Entry 5XS5 (electron microscopy, 3.30 A resolution); this record covers chains A and C of the 3 polymer chains in the assembly.

Chain A:
Protein: Genome polyprotein
Organism: Coxsackievirus A6
Reference sequence: A0A0K2BNC7 (A0A0K2BNC7_9ENTO); residues 5-309 here correspond to UniProt positions 566-870 (UniProt number = residue number + 561)
Sequence (305 residues; each row starts with the number of its first residue):
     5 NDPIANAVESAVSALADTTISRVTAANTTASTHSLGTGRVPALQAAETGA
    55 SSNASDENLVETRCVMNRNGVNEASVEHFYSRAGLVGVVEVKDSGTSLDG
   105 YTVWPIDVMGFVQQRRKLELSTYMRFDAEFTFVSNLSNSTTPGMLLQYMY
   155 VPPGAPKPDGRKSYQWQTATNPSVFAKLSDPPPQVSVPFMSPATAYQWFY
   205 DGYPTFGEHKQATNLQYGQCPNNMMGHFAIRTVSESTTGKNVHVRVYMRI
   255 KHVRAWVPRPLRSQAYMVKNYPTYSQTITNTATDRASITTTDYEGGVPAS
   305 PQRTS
Disordered / not traced: 5-74, 210-218, 295-309

Chain C:
Protein: Genome polyprotein
Organism: Coxsackievirus A6
Reference sequence: A0A0K2BNC7 (A0A0K2BNC7_9ENTO); residues 1-240 here correspond to UniProt positions 326-565 (UniProt number = residue number + 325)
Sequence (240 residues; each row starts with the number of its first residue):
     1 GFPTELKPGTNQFLTTDDGTSPPILPGFEPTPLIHIPGEFTSLLDLCQIE
    51 TILEVNNTTGTIGVSRLLIPVRAQNNVDQLCASFQVDPGRNGPWQSTMVG
   101 QICRYYTQWSGSLKVTFMFTGSFMATGKMLIAYTPPGSAQPATREAAMLG
   151 THIVWDFGLQSSVTLVIPWISNTHFRAVKIGGVYDYYATGIVTIWYQTNF
   201 VVPPDTPTEANIIALGAAQKNFTLKLCKDTDEIQQTAAYQ
Disordered / not traced: 1-2, 58-61, 74-77, 173-188, 234-240
From the paper describing this entry:
  - conformationally variable residues (order/disorder transition): Q74 to V77

Chain A / chain C interface:
Pairs across the interface (92; chain A residue first):
  E77(A) with Y106(C), hydrogen bond (backbone-side chain); K225(C); L226(C), hydrogen bond (side chain-backbone)
  A78(A) with S42(C), hydrogen bond (backbone-side chain); L43(C); L44(C), hydrophobic; Y106(C)
  S79(A) with T41(C)
  V80(A) with F40(C); T41(C), hydrogen bond (backbone-backbone); S42(C)
  F83(A) with L43(C), hydrophobic
  R86(A) with D17(C); C227(C)
  A87(A) with T16(C)
  Q117(A) with D229(C); T230(C), hydrogen bond (side chain-backbone); I233(C)
  R120(A) with Q101(C), hydrogen bond; Y105(C); E232(C); I233(C)
  K121(A) with Y105(C)
  L124(A) with L43(C), hydrophobic
  S125(A) with F40(C)
  R129(A) with T31(C), hydrogen bond (side chain-backbone); L33(C)
  E133(A) with S21(C), hydrogen bond
  T135(A) with L14(C)
  V137(A) with L14(C), hydrophobic
  P176(A) with I24(C); L25(C), hydrophobic
  P185(A) with Q12(C)
  Q188(A) with T20(C), hydrogen bond (side chain-backbone); S21(C); P22(C)
  V189(A) with S21(C); P22(C); I24(C), hydrophobic
  S190(A) with S21(C), hydrogen bond; P22(C), hydrogen bond (backbone-backbone); P23(C); I24(C), hydrogen bond (backbone-backbone)
  P192(A) with F28(C), hydrophobic
  F193(A) with F28(C); P30(C); T31(C)
  M194(A) with F28(C), hydrophobic
  S195(A) with T31(C), hydrogen bond (backbone-side chain)
  P196(A) with T31(C)
  A197(A) with T31(C), hydrogen bond (backbone-side chain)
  T198(A) with I34(C)
  R253(A) with D18(C), salt bridge; G19(C), hydrogen bond (side chain-backbone)
  K255(A) with S21(C)
  R258(A) with E39(C), salt bridge
  A259(A) with E39(C); F40(C)
  W260(A) with I36(C), hydrogen bond (side chain-backbone); P37(C); G38(C); E39(C); F40(C)
  V261(A) with P37(C); G38(C), hydrogen bond (backbone-backbone)
  P262(A) with G38(C); F40(C), hydrophobic; L46(C), hydrophobic
  L265(A) with Q101(C)
  N284(A) with R66(C), hydrogen bond
  T285(A) with Q95(C), hydrogen bond (backbone-side chain); S96(C)
  A286(A) with E54(C); R66(C), hydrogen bond (backbone-side chain); G92(C); Q95(C)
  T287(A) with N57(C); N91(C); Q95(C), hydrogen bond (backbone-side chain)
  D288(A) with N57(C); R66(C), salt bridge
  R289(A) with V55(C), hydrogen bond (side chain-backbone); N57(C); S83(C), hydrogen bond (side chain-backbone)
  I292(A) with V55(C); N56(C); I69(C), hydrophobic; A82(C), hydrophobic; S83(C)
  T293(A) with L80(C); S83(C), hydrogen bond (backbone-side chain)
  T294(A) with S83(C), hydrogen bond
Other interface residues (no listed pair), chain A (55 interface residues in all): H82, V116, Y127, Y154, P186, V191, R263, P264, Y270, A290
Other interface residues (no listed pair), chain C (56 interface residues in all): P32, C81, F84, M98, Q140, L224

In short:
Chain A and chain C form an interface of 55 and 56 residues respectively; the contacts include 25 hydrogen
bonds and 3 salt bridges. Polar pairs include R253(A)-D18(C), R258(A)-E39(C) and D288(A)-R66(C). From the
paper: conformational variability at Q74(C).
Here chain A is Genome polyprotein and chain C is Genome polyprotein, both from Coxsackievirus A6. Entry 5XS5
(Structure of Coxsackievirus A6 (CVA6) virus procapsid particle) was determined by electron microscopy (same
publication as 5XS4).
